4RVG - chain A; structure by X-ray diffraction, 2.30 A resolution.

Chain A:
Name: D-mycarose 3-C-methyltransferase
Organism: Streptomyces argillaceus
UniProt: Q194Q4 (Q194Q4_STRAA); aligned to UniProt positions 1-420 over residues 1-420 (the alignment contains insertions or deletions, so no single offset holds)
Chain sequence (426 residues; numbered 1 to 426; the number before each row is that of its first residue):
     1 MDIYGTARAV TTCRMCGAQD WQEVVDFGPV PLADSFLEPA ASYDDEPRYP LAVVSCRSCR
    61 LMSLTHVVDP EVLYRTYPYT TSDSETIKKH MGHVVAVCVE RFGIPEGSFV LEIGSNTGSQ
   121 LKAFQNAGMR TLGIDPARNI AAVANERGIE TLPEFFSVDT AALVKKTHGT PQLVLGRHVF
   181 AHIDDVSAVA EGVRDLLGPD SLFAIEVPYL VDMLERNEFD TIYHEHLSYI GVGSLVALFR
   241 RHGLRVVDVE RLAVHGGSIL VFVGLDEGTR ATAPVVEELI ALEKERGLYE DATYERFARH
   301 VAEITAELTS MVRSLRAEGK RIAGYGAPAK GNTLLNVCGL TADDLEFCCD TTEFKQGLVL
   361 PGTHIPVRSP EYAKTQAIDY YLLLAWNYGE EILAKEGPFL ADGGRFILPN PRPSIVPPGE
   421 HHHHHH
Not modelled in the structure: 1-5, 424-426
Differences from the reference sequence: conflict R14 (Pro in Q194Q4), R57 (Ala in Q194Q4), C98 (Arg99 in Q194Q4), V99 (Pro100 in Q194Q4), E100 (Ser101 in Q194Q4), R101 (Ala102 in Q194Q4), F102 (Ser103 in Q194Q4), G103 (Ala104 in Q194Q4), I104 (Ser105 in Q194Q4); expression tag (421-426)
Metal / ion sites: Zn2+: C13, C16, C56, C59
Ligand contacts:
  - S-adenosylmethionine (SAM): Y74, Y77, T81, E112, I113, G114, N116, I134, D135, P136, A137, E154, F155, F156, R177, H178, V179, H182, I183
  - thymidine-5'-diphosphate (TYD): D34, Y77, S82, S84, Y223, Y325, G326, A327, P328, A329, K330, C349, D350, T351, T352, K355, A385, N387, Y388, I392, K395
What the authors report for this chain:
  - Zn2+ coordination: C13, C16, C56, C59
  - conformationally variable residues (loop rearrangement): T76 to S84
  - binding site for S-adenosylmethionine: Y77, T81
  - catalytic residues: E225, H226 (proposed by the authors, not directly observed)
  - mutagenesis - Y79A (7-8-fold), Y79F (7-8-fold): decreased catalytic activity

In short:
Ligands of chain A: thymidine-5'-diphosphate and S-adenosylmethionine. C13, C16, C56 and C59 form the Zn2+
site. From the paper: catalytic residues E225 and H226; Y79A and Y79F reduce catalytic activity.
Chain A is D-mycarose 3-C-methyltransferase (Streptomyces argillaceus); the structure, Crystal structure of
MtmC in complex with SAM and TDP, was determined by X-ray diffraction, deposited together with 4RV9, 4RVD and
4RVF.
